2WBJ - chains A and D of the 4 polymer chains in the assembly; structure by X-ray diffraction, 3.00 A resolution.

# Chain A
Protein: HLA class II histocompatibility antigen, dr alpha chain
Source organism: Homo sapiens
Notes: fragment: mhc class ii, residues 26-218
Reference sequence: P01903 (2DRA_HUMAN); residues 1-193 here correspond to UniProt positions 26-218 (UniProt number = residue number + 25)
Chain sequence (194 residues; numbered 1 to 194; the number before each row is that of its first residue):
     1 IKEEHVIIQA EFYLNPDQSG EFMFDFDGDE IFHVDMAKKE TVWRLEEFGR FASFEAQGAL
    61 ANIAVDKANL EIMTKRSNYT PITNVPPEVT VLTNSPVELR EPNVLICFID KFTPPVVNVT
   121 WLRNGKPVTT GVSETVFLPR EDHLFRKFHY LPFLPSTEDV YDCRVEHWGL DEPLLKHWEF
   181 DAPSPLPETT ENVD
Not modelled in the structure: 1-2, 181-194
Cystine bridges: Cys107-Cys163
Covalently attached groups: N-acetylglucosamine (NAG) linked to Asn78

# Chain D
Protein: Ob TCR
Source organism: Homo sapiens
Chain sequence (279 residues; each row starts with the number of its first residue; note: 1 number in that range is skipped by the numbering (no residue carries it; nothing is unmodelled there); numbers below 1 keep their minus sign (Met-1 is residue -1)):
    -1 M
     1 DFARVHFISA LHGSGGGSGG GGGAVVSQHP SWVISKSGTS VKIECRSLDF QATTMFWYRQ
    61 FPKQSLMLMA TSNEGSKATY EQGVEKDKFL INHASLTLST LTVTSAHPED SSFYICSARD
   121 LTSGANNEQF FGPGTRLTVT EDLKNVFPPE VAVFEPSEAE ISHTQKATLV CLATGFYPDH
   181 VELSWWVNGK EVHSGVSTDP QPLKEQPALN DSRYSLSSRL RVSATFWQNP RNHFRCQVQF
   241 YGLSENDEWT QDRAKPVTQI VSAEAWGRSR QDRGGGCD
Not modelled in the structure: 270-278
Cystine bridges: Cys45-Cys116, Cys171-Cys236

# Interface between chain A and chain D
Pairs across the interface - 39 pairs, chain A then chain D:
  Gln9(A) with Phe7(D); Ile8(D), hydrogen bond (side chain-backbone)
  Phe22(A) with Phe7(D), hydrophobic
  Phe24(A) with Val5(D), hydrophobic; His6(D)
  Thr41(A) with Met-1(D)
  Trp43(A) with Met-1(D), hydrogen bond
  Gly49(A) with Met-1(D), hydrogen bond (backbone-backbone); Asp1(D), hydrogen bond (backbone-backbone)
  Arg50(A) with Asp1(D)
  Ala52(A) with Met-1(D), hydrogen bond (backbone-backbone); Asp1(D), hydrogen bond (backbone-backbone); Ala3(D)
  Ser53(A) with Met-1(D); Asp1(D), hydrogen bond (side chain-backbone); Phe2(D); Ala3(D), hydrogen bond (backbone-backbone); Arg4(D); Val5(D), hydrogen bond (backbone-backbone)
  Phe54(A) with Met-1(D); Val5(D); Phe7(D), hydrophobic
  Glu55(A) with Arg4(D), salt bridge; Thr53(D)
  Gln57(A) with Leu121(D)
  Gly58(A) with Phe7(D); Leu121(D)
  Ala61(A) with Thr122(D)
  Asn62(A) with Phe7(D); Ile8(D), hydrogen bond (side chain-backbone); Ser9(D); Ala10(D), hydrogen bond (side chain-backbone)
  Val65(A) with Ala10(D), hydrophobic; Leu11(D)
  Asn69(A) with Leu11(D), hydrogen bond (side chain-backbone); Gly13(D), hydrogen bond (side chain-backbone)
  Ile72(A) with Ser14(D); Gly15(D)
  Arg76(A) with Ser14(D), hydrogen bond (side chain-backbone)
Other interface residues (no listed pair), chain A (22 interface residues in all): Phe32, Phe51, Asp66
Other interface residues (no listed pair), chain D (22 interface residues in all): His12, Gly16, Glu74, Leu96

# Overview
The chain A/chain D interface involves 22 residues from each chain; the contacts include 14 hydrogen bonds and
1 salt bridge. Polar contacts include Glu55(A)-Arg4(D), Gln9(A)-Ile8(D) and Trp43(A)-Met-1(D).
N-acetylglucosamine is covalently linked to Asn78(A).
Chain A is HLA class II histocompatibility antigen, dr alpha chain and chain D is Ob TCR, both from Homo
sapiens; the structure, TCR complex, was determined by X-ray diffraction.
